5C4J - chains A and F of the 13 polymer chains in the assembly; structure by X-ray diffraction, 4.00 A resolution.

Chain A:
Protein: DNA-directed RNA polymerase II subunit RPB1
Organism: Saccharomyces cerevisiae (strain ATCC 204508 / S288c)
Notes: EC 2.7.7.6
UniProt: P04050 (RPB1_YEAST); residue numbers follow UniProt; this construct covers 1-1733
Sequence (1733 residues; row label = number of the first residue in the row):
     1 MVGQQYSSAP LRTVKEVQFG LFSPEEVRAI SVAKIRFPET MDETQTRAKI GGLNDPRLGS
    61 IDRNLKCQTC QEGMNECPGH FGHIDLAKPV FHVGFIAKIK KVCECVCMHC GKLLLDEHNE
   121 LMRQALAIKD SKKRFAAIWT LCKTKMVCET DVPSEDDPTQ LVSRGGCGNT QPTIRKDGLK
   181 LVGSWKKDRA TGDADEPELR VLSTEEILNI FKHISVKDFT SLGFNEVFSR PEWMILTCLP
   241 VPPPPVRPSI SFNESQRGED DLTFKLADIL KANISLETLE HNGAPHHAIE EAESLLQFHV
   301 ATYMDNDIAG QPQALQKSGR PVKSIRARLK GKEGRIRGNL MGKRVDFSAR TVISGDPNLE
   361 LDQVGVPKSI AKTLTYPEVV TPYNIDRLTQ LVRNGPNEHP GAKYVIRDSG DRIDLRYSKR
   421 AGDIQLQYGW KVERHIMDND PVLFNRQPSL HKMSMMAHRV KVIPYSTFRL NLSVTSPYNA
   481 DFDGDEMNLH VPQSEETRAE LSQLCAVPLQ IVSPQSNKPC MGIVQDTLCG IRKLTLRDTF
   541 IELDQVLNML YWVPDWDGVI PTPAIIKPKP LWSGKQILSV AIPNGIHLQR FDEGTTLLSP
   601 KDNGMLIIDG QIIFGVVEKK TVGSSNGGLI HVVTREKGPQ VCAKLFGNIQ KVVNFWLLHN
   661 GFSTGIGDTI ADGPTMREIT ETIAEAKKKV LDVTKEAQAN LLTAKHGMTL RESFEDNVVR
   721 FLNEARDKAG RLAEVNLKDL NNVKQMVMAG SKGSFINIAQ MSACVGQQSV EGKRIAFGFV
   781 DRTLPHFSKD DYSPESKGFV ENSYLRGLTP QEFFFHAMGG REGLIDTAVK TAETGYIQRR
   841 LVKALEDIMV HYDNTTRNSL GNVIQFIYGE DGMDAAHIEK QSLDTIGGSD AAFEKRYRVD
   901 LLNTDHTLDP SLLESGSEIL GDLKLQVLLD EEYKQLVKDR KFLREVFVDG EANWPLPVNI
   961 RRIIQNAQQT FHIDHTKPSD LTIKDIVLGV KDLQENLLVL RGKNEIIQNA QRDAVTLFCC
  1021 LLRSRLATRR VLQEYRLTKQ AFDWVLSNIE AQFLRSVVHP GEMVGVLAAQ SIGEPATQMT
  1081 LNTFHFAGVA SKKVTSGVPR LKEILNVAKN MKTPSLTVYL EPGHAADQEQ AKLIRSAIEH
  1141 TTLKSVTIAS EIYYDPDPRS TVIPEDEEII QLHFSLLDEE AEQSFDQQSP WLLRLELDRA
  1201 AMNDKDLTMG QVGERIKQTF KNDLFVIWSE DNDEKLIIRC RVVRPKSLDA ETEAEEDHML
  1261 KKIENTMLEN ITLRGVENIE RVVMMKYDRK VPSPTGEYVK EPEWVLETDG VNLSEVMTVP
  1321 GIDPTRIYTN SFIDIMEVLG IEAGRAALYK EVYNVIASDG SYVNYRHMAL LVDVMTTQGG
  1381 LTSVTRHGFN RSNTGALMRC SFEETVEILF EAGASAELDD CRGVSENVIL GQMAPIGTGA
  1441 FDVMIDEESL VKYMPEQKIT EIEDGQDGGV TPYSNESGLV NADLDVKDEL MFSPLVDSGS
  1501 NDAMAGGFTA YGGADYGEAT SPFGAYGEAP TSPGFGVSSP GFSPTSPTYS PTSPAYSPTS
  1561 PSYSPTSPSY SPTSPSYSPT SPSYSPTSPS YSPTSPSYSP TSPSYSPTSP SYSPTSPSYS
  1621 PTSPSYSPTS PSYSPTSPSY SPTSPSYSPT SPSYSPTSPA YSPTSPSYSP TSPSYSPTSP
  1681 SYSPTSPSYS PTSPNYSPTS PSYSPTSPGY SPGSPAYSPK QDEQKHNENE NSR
Disordered / not traced: 1, 35, 44-48, 83-84, 1244-1255, 1454-1733
Bound ions: Zn2+ site 1 near Cys67 (its only coordinating residue here); Zn2+ site 2: Cys107, Cys110
UniProt features mapped onto this chain:
  - region: Pro248 to Asp260 (Lid loop), Asn306 to Lys323 (Rudder loop), Pro810 to Glu822 (Bridging helix)
  - binding site (Zn(2+)): Cys67, Cys70, Cys77, His80, Cys107, Cys110, Cys148, Cys167
  - binding site (Mg(2+)): Asp481, Asp483, Asp485
  - modified residue: Thr1471 (Phosphothreonine)
  - cross-link (Glycyl lysine isopeptide (Lys-Gly)): Lys695 (interchain with G-Cter in ubiquitin), Lys1246 (interchain with G-Cter in ubiquitin), Lys1350 (interchain with G-Cter in ubiquitin)
  - natural variant: Ser1653 to Pro1659 (deletion: In strain: A364A)
  - mutagenesis: Lys1246 (K1246R: Impairs ubiquitination during transcription stress)
What the authors report for this chain:
  - binding site for Non-template strand DNA: Lys100, Lys101, Lys143, Arg175, Lys317, Lys1102, Lys1109, Asn1110, His1387, Arg1391
  - binding site for the 9-nt RNA strand: Arg320
  - conformationally variable residues (loop rearrangement, side-chain flip): Gln1078 to Gly1097
  - contacts within the chain: Thr1095-Thr1113 (hydrogen bond)

Chain F:
Protein: DNA-directed RNA polymerases I, II, and III subunit RPABC2
Organism: Saccharomyces cerevisiae (strain ATCC 204508 / S288c)
UniProt: P20435 (RPAB2_YEAST); residue numbers follow UniProt; this construct covers 1-155
Sequence (155 residues; each row starts with the number of its first residue):
     1 MSDYEEAFND GNENFEDFDV EHFSDEETYE EKPQFKDGET TDANGKTIVT GGNGPEDFQQ
    61 HEQIRRKTLK EKAIPKDQRA TTPYMTKYER ARILGTRALQ ISMNAPVFVD LEGETDPLRI
   121 AMKELAEKKI PLVIRRYLPD GSFEDWSVEE LIVDL
Disordered / not traced: 1-68
UniProt features mapped onto this chain:
  - region: Leu111 to Leu132 (Leucine-zipper)
  - modified residue: Ser24 (Phosphoserine)

How chain A and chain F interact:
Residue-residue contacts - 75 pairs, chain A then chain F:
  Val379(A) with Ser102(F)
  Val380(A) with Asn104(F), hydrogen bond (backbone-side chain)
  Thr381(A) with Ser102(F); Asn104(F)
  Pro382(A) with Asn104(F)
  Tyr383(A) with Ile101(F); Val107(F); Thr115(F), hydrogen bond (backbone-side chain)
  Arg387(A) with Thr115(F)
  Lys452(A) with Lys87(F)
  Ser494(A) with Leu99(F)
  Glu496(A) with Gly95(F); Thr96(F); Leu99(F)
  Ala499(A) with Gly95(F)
  Ser502(A) with Leu118(F)
  Gln503(A) with Arg90(F), hydrogen bond; Met122(F)
  Leu504(A) with Lys87(F); Tyr88(F), hydrophobic
  His851(A) with Pro139(F)
  Tyr852(A) with Thr81(F); Thr86(F); Glu89(F), hydrogen bond; Arg136(F); Tyr137(F); Leu138(F)
  Asp853(A) with Leu138(F); Pro139(F)
  Thr855(A) with Pro139(F)
  Arg857(A) with Pro139(F)
  Arg1001(A) with Ala80(F); Thr81(F); Thr82(F), hydrogen bond; Pro83(F)
  Gly1002(A) with Ala80(F)
  Lys1003(A) with Gln78(F)
  Ala1051(A) with Asp154(F)
  Leu1054(A) with Tyr84(F)
  Arg1055(A) with Asp154(F), salt bridge; Leu155(F)
  His1059(A) with Thr86(F), hydrogen bond; Lys87(F); Tyr88(F)
  Pro1060(A) with Thr86(F)
  Glu1062(A) with Lys87(F), salt bridge; Tyr88(F), hydrogen bond
  Gly1437(A) with Tyr88(F)
  Thr1438(A) with Arg92(F)
  Gly1439(A) with Arg92(F)
  Ala1440(A) with Tyr137(F)
  Phe1441(A) with Tyr88(F); Glu89(F); Arg92(F), hydrogen bond (backbone-side chain); Ile134(F), hydrophobic; Arg135(F)
  Asp1442(A) with Arg92(F), salt bridge; Ile134(F); Arg135(F), hydrogen bond (backbone-backbone); Tyr137(F)
  Val1443(A) with Arg92(F); Val133(F); Ile134(F), hydrophobic
  Met1444(A) with Leu132(F); Val133(F), hydrogen bond (backbone-backbone); Arg135(F); Asp145(F)
  Asp1446(A) with Pro131(F), hydrogen bond (backbone-backbone); Leu132(F); Val133(F); Glu149(F)
  Ser1449(A) with Glu149(F), hydrogen bond
  Tyr1453(A) with Phe108(F), hydrophobic; Lys128(F); Lys129(F)
Other interface residues (no listed pair), chain A (47 interface residues in all): Tyr428, Gly429, Glu495, Gly1061, Arg1422, Ile1445, Glu1448, Leu1450, Lys1452
Other interface residues (no listed pair), chain F (48 interface residues in all): Ala91, Ile93, Leu94, Ala98, Met103, Glu114, Asp116, Pro117, Ile130, Ser147

In short:
47 residues of chain A face 48 of chain F across their interface; the contacts include 12 hydrogen bonds and 3
salt bridges. Polar pairs include Arg1055(A)-Asp154(F), Glu1062(A)-Lys87(F) and Asp1442(A)-Arg92(F). From the
paper: a binding site for Non-template strand DNA at Lys100(A), Lys101(A) and Lys143(A) among others; a
binding site for the 9-nt RNA strand at Arg320(A).
Chain A is DNA-directed RNA polymerase II subunit RPB1 and chain F is DNA-directed RNA polymerases I, II, and
III subunit RPABC2, both from Saccharomyces cerevisiae (strain ATCC 204508 / S288c); the structure, Crystal
structure of a transcribing RNA Polymerase II complex reveals a complete transcription bubble, was determined
by X-ray diffraction (same publication as 5C3E, 5C44, 5C4A and 5C4X).
